PDB entry 3JXA | X-ray diffraction, 2.40 A resolution | chain A

Chain A:
Protein: Contactin 4
From: Mus musculus
Notes: fragment: Ig 1-4 fragment
Reference sequence: Q14BL8 (Q14BL8_MOUSE); residues 25-404 here = UniProt positions 25-404
Amino-acid sequence (383 residues; each row starts with the number of its first residue):
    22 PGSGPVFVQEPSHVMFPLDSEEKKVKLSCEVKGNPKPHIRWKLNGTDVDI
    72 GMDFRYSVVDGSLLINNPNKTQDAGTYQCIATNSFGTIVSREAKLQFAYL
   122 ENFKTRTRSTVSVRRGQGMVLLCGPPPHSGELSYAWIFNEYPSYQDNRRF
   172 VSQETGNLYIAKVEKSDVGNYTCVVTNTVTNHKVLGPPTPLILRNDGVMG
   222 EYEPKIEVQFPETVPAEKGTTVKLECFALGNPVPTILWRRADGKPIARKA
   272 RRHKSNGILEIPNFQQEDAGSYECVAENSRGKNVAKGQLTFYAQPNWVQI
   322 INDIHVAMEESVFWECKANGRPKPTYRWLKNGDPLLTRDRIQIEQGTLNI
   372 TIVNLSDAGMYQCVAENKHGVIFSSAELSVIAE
Not modelled in the structure: 41-44, 404
Sequence notes: expression tag (22-24)
Modified positions: Asn-65, Asn-90, Asn-191, Asn-370 (glycosylation site)
Disulfides: Cys-50/Cys-100, Cys-144/Cys-194, Cys-247/Cys-295, Cys-337/Cys-384
Residues lining bound ligands:
  - N-acetylglucosamine (NAG; 2-acetamido-2-deoxy-beta-D-glucopyranose), molecule 1: Asn-65, Thr-92, Gln-93, Asp-94, Ala-95, Gly-96
  - N-acetylglucosamine (NAG), molecule 2: Asn-88, Asn-90, Thr-92, Gln-93
  - N-acetylglucosamine (NAG), molecule 3: Val-189, Gly-190, Asn-191, Pro-211, Leu-212, Ile-213
  - N-acetylglucosamine (NAG), molecule 4: Phe-334, Gln-363, Asn-370, Thr-372
Reported in the primary citation:
  - specificity-determining residues: Ser-130, Gln-138, Met-220, Glu-228 (by similarity / conservation)

In short:
Covalently linked N-acetylglucosamine: at Asn-65, Asn-90, Asn-191 and Asn-370. The paper reports specificity
determinants Ser-130, Gln-138 and Met-220 among others.
Chain A is Contactin 4 (Mus musculus); the structure, Immunoglobulin domains 1-4 of mouse CNTN4, was
determined by X-ray diffraction (same publication as 3JXG, 3JXH and 3KLD).
